Entry 3F91 (X-ray diffraction, 1.90 A resolution); this record covers chain A.

== Chain A ==
Name: Dihydrofolate reductase
From: Homo sapiens
Notes: EC 1.5.1.3
Reference sequence: P00374 (DYR_HUMAN); residues 0-186 here correspond to UniProt positions 1-187 (UniProt number = residue number + 1)
Amino-acid sequence (187 residues; row label = number of the first residue in the row; numbering starts at 0):
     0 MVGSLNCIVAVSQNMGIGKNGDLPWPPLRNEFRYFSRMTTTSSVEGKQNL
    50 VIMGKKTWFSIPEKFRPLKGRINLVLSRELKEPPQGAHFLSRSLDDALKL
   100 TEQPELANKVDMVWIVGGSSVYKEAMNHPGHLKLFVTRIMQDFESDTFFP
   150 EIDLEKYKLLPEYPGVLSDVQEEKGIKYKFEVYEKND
Disordered / not traced: 0
Sequence notes: engineered mutation Ser35 (Gln36 in P00374), Phe64 (Asn65 in P00374)
Small-molecule neighbours:
  - DH1 (2,4-diamino-5-[2-methoxy-5-(4-carboxybutyloxy)benzyl]pyrimidine): Ile7, Val8, Ala9, Leu22, Glu30, Phe31, Phe34, Ser35, Thr56, Ile60, Pro61, Phe64, Leu67, Val115, Tyr121, Thr136
  - NADPH (NDP; NADPH dihydro-nicotinamide-adenine-dinucleotide phosphate): Val8, Ala9, Ile16, Gly17, Lys18, Gly20, Asp21, Leu22, Trp24, Gly53, Lys54, Lys55, Thr56, Ser59, Leu75, Ser76, Arg77, Glu78, Leu79, Ser90, Arg91, Ser92, Leu93, Val115, Gly116, Gly117, Ser118, Ser119, Val120, Tyr121, Glu123, Thr146

== In short ==
Bound to chain A: compound DH1 and NADPH.
Chain A is Dihydrofolate reductase (Homo sapiens); the structure, Structural Data for Human Active Site Mutant
Enzyme Complexes, was determined by X-ray diffraction (same publication as 3F8Y, 3F8Z and 3FS6).
